Entry 8XKU (electron microscopy, 3.20 A resolution); this record covers chains E and F of the 17 polymer chains in the assembly.

Chain E:
Molecule: Probable inactive ATP-dependent zinc metalloprotease FTSHI 1, chloroplastic
Organism: Arabidopsis thaliana
UniProtKB: O22993 (FTSI1_ARATH); residue numbers follow UniProt; this construct covers 1-946
Chain sequence (946 residues; numbered 1 to 946; the number before each row is that of its first residue):
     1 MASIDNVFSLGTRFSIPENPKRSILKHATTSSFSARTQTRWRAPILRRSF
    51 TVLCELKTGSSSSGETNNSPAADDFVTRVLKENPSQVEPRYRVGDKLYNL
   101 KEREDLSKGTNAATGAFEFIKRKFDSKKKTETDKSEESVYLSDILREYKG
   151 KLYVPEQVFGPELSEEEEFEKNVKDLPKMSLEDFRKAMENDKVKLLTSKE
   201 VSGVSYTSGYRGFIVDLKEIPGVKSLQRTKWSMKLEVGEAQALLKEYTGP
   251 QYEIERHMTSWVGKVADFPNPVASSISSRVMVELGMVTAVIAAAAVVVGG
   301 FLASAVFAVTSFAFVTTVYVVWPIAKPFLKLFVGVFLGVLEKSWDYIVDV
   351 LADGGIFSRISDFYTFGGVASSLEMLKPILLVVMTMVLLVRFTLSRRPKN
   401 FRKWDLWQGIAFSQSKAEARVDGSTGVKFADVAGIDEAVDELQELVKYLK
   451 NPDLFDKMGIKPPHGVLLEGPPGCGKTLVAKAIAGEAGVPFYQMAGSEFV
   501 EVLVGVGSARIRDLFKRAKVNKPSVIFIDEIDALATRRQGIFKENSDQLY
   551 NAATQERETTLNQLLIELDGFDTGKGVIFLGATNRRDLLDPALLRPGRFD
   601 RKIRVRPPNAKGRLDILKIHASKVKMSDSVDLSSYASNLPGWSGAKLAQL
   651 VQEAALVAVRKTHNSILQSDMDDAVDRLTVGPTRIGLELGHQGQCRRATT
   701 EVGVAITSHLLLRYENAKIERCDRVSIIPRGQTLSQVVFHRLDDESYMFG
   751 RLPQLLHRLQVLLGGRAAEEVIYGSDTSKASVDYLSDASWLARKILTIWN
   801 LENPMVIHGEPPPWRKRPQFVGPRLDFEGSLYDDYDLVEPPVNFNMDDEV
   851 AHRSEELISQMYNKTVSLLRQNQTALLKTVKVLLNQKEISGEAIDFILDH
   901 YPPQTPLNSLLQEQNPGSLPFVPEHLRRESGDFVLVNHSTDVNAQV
Disordered / not traced: 1-416, 542-550, 924-946
Swiss-Prot annotation at these positions:
  - binding site (ATP): Gly470 to Thr477
  - mutagenesis: Ser524 (S524P: In arcl/ftsHi1-1; Pale seedlings. Smaller and more numerous chloroplasts with abnormal thylakoid morphology)

Chain F:
Molecule: Probable inactive ATP-dependent zinc metalloprotease FTSHI 2, chloroplastic
Organism: Arabidopsis thaliana
UniProtKB: A8MPR5 (FTSI2_ARATH); numbering as in UniProt (aligned over 1-876)
Chain sequence (876 residues; each row starts with the number of its first residue):
     1 MACRFPLHSSSPSQFLSPENRQRLPRNYPSISCQNNSATNVVHEDGDDND
    51 KAKTNQVNLLAIPITLTIISASLAKPSFAAAKVTERKRTQKKPQEALTLE
   101 QLKAWSKDLPVVSNRIPYTDILSLKAEGKLKHVIKPPNLSLRQKAEPVLV
   151 VLEDSRVLRTVLPSLEGNKRFWEQWDELGIDVQCVNAYTPPVKRPPVPSP
   201 YLGFLWKVPAYMLTWVKPKKESKRAAELKRMREDFKRQRKEEIETMKEER
   251 VMMEKTMKAQKKQQERKKRKAVRKKKYEESLREARKNYRDMADMWARLAQ
   301 DPNVATALGLVFFYIFYRVVVLNYRKQKKDYEDRLKIEKAEADERKKMRE
   351 LEREMEGIEEEDEEVEEGTGEKNPYLQMAMQFMKSGARVRRASNKRLPEY
   401 LERGVDVKFTDVAGLGKIRLELEEIVKFFTHGEMYRRRGVKIPGGILLCG
   451 PPGVGKTLLAKAVAGEAGVNFFSISASQFVEIYVGVGASRVRALYQEARE
   501 NAPSVVFIDELDAVGRERGLIKGSGGQERDATLNQLLVSLDGFEGRGEVI
   551 TIASTNRPDILDPALVRPGRFDRKIFIPKPGLIGRMEILQVHARKKPMAE
   601 DLDYMAVASMTDGMVGAELANIVEIAAINMMRDGRTELTTDDLLQAAQIE
   651 ERGMLDRKDRSLETWRQVAINEAAMAVVAVNFPDMKNIEFLTINPRAGRE
   701 LGYVRVKMDHIKFKEGMLSRQSILDHITVQLAPRAADELWYGEDQLSTIW
   751 AETSDNARSAARSLVLGGLSDKHHGLNNFWVADRINDIDVEALRILNMCY
   801 ERAKEILGRNRTLMDEVVEKLVQKKSLTKQEFFTLVELYGSSKPMPPSIL
   851 ELRKIKRLELEEMVLKLDMTTARNSS
Disordered / not traced: 1-398
Residues lining bound ligands: ATP (adenosine-5'-triphosphate): Leu537, Ala564, Arg567, Arg570
Swiss-Prot annotation at these positions:
  - binding site (ATP): Gly450 to Thr457

Chain E / chain F interface:
Residue-residue contacts - 71 pairs, chain E then chain F:
  Glu437(E) - Asp656(F)
  Glu444(E) - Met631(F)
  Met458(E) - Lys596(F)
  Gly459(E) - Lys596(F)
  Ile460(E) - Ala627(F)
  Ile460(E) - Ile628(F)  hydrophobic
  Lys461(E) - Ala627(F)
  Lys461(E) - Ile628(F)
  Asn551(E) - Ile482(F)
  Ala552(E) - Ile482(F)  hydrophobic
  Gln555(E) - Glu481(F)
  Gln555(E) - Ile482(F)  hydrogen bond (side chain-backbone)
  Asn562(E) - Ser477(F)
  Pro596(E) - Asn621(F)
  Asp600(E) - Glu624(F)
  Arg601(E) - Ile628(F)
  Arg601(E) - Asn629(F)  hydrogen bond
  Glu745(E) - Asp659(F)
  Met748(E) - Glu700(F)
  Met748(E) - Thr748(F)
  Met748(E) - Ile749(F)  hydrophobic
  Phe749(E) - Thr664(F)
  Phe749(E) - Gln667(F)
  Phe749(E) - Ile749(F)  hydrophobic
  Gly750(E) - Thr748(F)
  Arg751(E) - Gln667(F)  hydrogen bond
  Arg751(E) - Tyr741(F)
  Arg751(E) - Gln745(F)
  Arg751(E) - Leu746(F)
  Leu752(E) - Asp744(F)
  Leu752(E) - Leu746(F)
  Pro753(E) - Asp744(F)
  Thr797(E) - Arg758(F)  hydrogen bond (backbone-side chain)
  Trp799(E) - Thr748(F)  hydrogen bond
  Trp799(E) - Trp750(F)
  Trp799(E) - Ala751(F)
  Asn800(E) - Arg734(F)  hydrogen bond (backbone-side chain)
  Asn800(E) - Trp750(F)
  Asn800(E) - Arg758(F)
  Leu801(E) - Glu743(F)
  Leu801(E) - Leu746(F)
  Leu801(E) - Ser747(F)
  Glu802(E) - Arg734(F)  hydrogen bond (backbone-side chain)
  Asn803(E) - Arg734(F)  hydrogen bond
  Asn803(E) - Glu738(F)  hydrogen bond
  Asn803(E) - Glu743(F)
  Met805(E) - Leu731(F)  hydrophobic
  Met805(E) - Arg734(F)
  Met805(E) - Leu793(F)
  Ile807(E) - Arg758(F)
  Ile807(E) - Arg762(F)
  Ile807(E) - Asp789(F)
  Ile807(E) - Leu793(F)  hydrophobic
  His808(E) - Arg758(F)
  Gly809(E) - Arg758(F)
  Glu828(E) - Thr748(F)
  Tyr835(E) - Glu752(F)
  Leu837(E) - Ala751(F)
  Leu837(E) - Glu752(F)
  Leu837(E) - Asp755(F)
  Glu839(E) - Asp755(F)
  Glu839(E) - Arg758(F)
  Glu839(E) - Arg762(F)
  Pro840(E) - Arg762(F)  hydrogen bond (backbone-side chain)
  Val842(E) - Arg762(F)
  Val842(E) - Ile785(F)
  Val842(E) - Asp789(F)
  Asn843(E) - Asn786(F)  hydrogen bond (side chain-backbone)
  Asn843(E) - Asp789(F)
  Asn843(E) - Val790(F)
  Asn845(E) - Asn786(F)
Interface residues without a listed pair, chain E (43 interface residues in all): Phe455, Arg538, Ile798, Val806, Pro841
Interface residues without a listed pair, chain F (44 interface residues in all): Tyr483, Arg632, Val668, Ala792, Leu796, Asn797, Tyr800

In short:
43 residues of chain E and 44 residues of chain F are in contact; the contacts include 11 hydrogen bonds.
Polar contacts include Gln555(E)-Ile482(F), Arg601(E)-Asn629(F) and Arg751(E)-Gln667(F). Ligands of chain F:
ATP.
Here chain E is Probable inactive ATP-dependent zinc metalloprotease FTSHI 1, chloroplastic and chain F is
Probable inactive ATP-dependent zinc metalloprotease FTSHI 2, chloroplastic, both from Arabidopsis thaliana.
Entry 8XKU (Cryo-EM structure of the Ycf2-FtsHi motor complex from Arabidopsis in ATP-bound state) was
determined by electron microscopy together with 8Z9Y and 8XKV from the same study.
